Entry 3RL0 (X-ray diffraction, 3.80 A resolution); this record covers chains B and D of the 5 polymer chains in the assembly.

[Chain B]
Name: Syntaxin-1A
Organism: Rattus norvegicus
Reference sequence: P32851 (STX1A_RAT); residues 191-253 here = UniProt positions 191-253
Sequence (65 residues; numbered 189 to 253; the number before each row is that of its first residue):
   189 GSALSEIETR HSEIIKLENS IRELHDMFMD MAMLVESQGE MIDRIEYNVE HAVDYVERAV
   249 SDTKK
Not modelled in the structure: 189-190, 250-253
Sequence notes: expression tag (189-190)
Swiss-Prot annotation at these positions:
  - site: Lys-253 (Microbial infection: Cleavage)
  - cross-link (Glycyl lysine isopeptide (Lys-Gly)): Lys-252 (interchain with G-Cter in SUMO), Lys-253 (interchain with G-Cter in SUMO)

[Chain D]
Name: Synaptosomal-associated protein 25
Organism: Homo sapiens
Reference sequence: P60880 (SNP25_HUMAN); residues 141-203 here = UniProt positions 141-203
Sequence (65 residues; each row starts with the number of its first residue):
   139 GSARENEMDE NLEQVSGIIG NLRHMALDMG NEIDTQNRQI DRIMEKADSN KTRIDEANQR
   199 ATKML
Not modelled in the structure: 201-203
Sequence notes: expression tag (139-140)

[Chain B / chain D interface]
Contacting residue pairs (5; chain B residue first):
  Arg-198(B) with Glu-143(D), salt bridge; Met-146(D); Asp-147(D), salt bridge; Leu-150(D)
  Met-219(B) with Met-167(D), hydrophobic
Other interface residues (no listed pair), chain B (6 interface residues in all): Ile-202, Leu-205, Ile-209, Phe-216
Other interface residues (no listed pair), chain D (7 interface residues in all): Val-153, Leu-160

[In short]
6 residues of chain B and 7 residues of chain D are in contact, with 2 salt bridges. Polar pairs include
Arg-198(B)/Glu-143(D) and Arg-198(B)/Asp-147(D).
Chain B is Syntaxin-1A (Rattus norvegicus) and chain D is Synaptosomal-associated protein 25 (Homo sapiens);
the structure, Truncated SNARE complex with complexin (P1), was determined by X-ray diffraction, deposited
together with 3RK2 and 3RK3.
